7MF3 - chains D and H of the 8 polymer chains in the assembly; structure by electron microscopy, 3.40 A resolution.

== Chain D ==
Molecule: Myosin regulatory light chain 2, smooth muscle major isoform
From: Gallus gallus
UniProtKB: P02612 (MLRM_CHICK); residues 1-171 here correspond to UniProt positions 2-172 (UniProt number = residue number + 1)
Sequence (171 residues; numbered 1 to 171; the number before each row is that of its first residue):
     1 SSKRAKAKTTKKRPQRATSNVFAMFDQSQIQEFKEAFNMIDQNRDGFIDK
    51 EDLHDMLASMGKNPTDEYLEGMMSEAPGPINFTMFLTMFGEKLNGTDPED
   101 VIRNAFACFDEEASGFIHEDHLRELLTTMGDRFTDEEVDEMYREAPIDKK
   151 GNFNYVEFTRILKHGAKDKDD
Unresolved in the structure: 1-13
Ion coordination: Mg2+: D45, F47, D49, D52
Curated features (UniProtKB/Swiss-Prot):
  - binding site (Ca(2+)): D41, N43, D45, D52
  - modified residue: S1 (N-acetylserine)
Reported in the primary citation:
  - post-translational modification sites: S19 (citing earlier work)

== Chain H ==
Molecule: Myosin-11
From: Gallus gallus
UniProtKB: P10587 (MYH11_CHICK); numbering as in UniProt (aligned over 2-1979)
Sequence (1978 residues; row label = number of the first residue in the row):
     2 SQKPLSDDEKFLFVDKNFVNNPLAQADWSAKKLVWVPSEKHGFEAASIKE
    52 EKGDEVTVELQENGKKVTLSKDDIQKMNPPKFSKVEDMAELTCLNEASVL
   102 HNLRERYFSGLIYTYSGLFCVVINPYKQLPIYSEKIIDMYKGKKRHEMPP
   152 HIYAIADTAYRSMLQDREDQSILCTGESGAGKTENTKKVIQYLAVVASSH
   202 KGKKDTSITQGPSFSYGELEKQLLQANPILEAFGNAKTVKNDNSSRFGKF
   252 IRINFDVTGYIVGANIETYLLEKSRAIRQAKDERTFHIFYYLIAGASEQM
   302 RNDLLLEGFNNYTFLSNGHVPIPAQQDDEMFQETLEAMTIMGFTEEEQTS
   352 ILRVVSSVLQLGNIVFKKERNTDQASMPDNTAAQKVCHLMGINVTDFTRS
   402 ILTPRIKVGRDVVQKAQTKEQADFAIEALAKAKFERLFRWILTRVNKALD
   452 KTKRQGASFLGILDIAGFEIFEINSFEQLCINYTNEKLQQLFNHTMFILE
   502 QEEYQREGIEWNFIDFGLDLQPCIELIERPTNPPGVLALLDEECWFPKAT
   552 DTSFVEKLIQEQGNHAKFQKSKQLKDKTEFCILHYAGKVTYNASAWLTKN
   602 MDPLNDNVTSLLNQSSDKFVADLWKDVDRIVGLDQMAKMTESSLPSASKT
   652 KKGMFRTVGQLYKEQLTKLMTTLRNTNPNFVRCIIPNHEKRAGKLDAHLV
   702 LEQLRCNGVLEGIRICRQGFPNRIVFQEFRQRYEILAANAIPKGFMDGKQ
   752 ACILMIKALELDPNLYRIGQSKIFFRTGVLAHLEEERDLKITDVIIAFQA
   802 QCRGYLARKAFAKRQQQLTAMKVIQRNCAAYLKLRNWQWWRLFTKVKPLL
   852 QVTRQEEEMQAKDEELQRTKERQQKAEAELKELEQKHTQLCEEKNLLQEK
   902 LQAETELYAEAEEMRVRLAAKKQELEEILHEMEARIEEEEERSQQLQAEK
   952 KKMQQQMLDLEEQLEEEEAARQKLQLEKVTADGKIKKMEDDILIMEDQNN
  1002 KLTKERKLLEERVSDLTTNLAEEEEKAKNLTKLKNKHESMISELEVRLKK
  1052 EEKSRQELEKIKRKLEGESSDLHEQIAELQAQIAELKAQLAKKEEELQAA
  1102 LARLEDETSQKNNALKKIRELESHISDLQEDLESEKAARNKAEKQKRDLS
  1152 EELEALKTELEDTLDTTATQQELRAKREQEVTVLKRALEEETRTHEAQVQ
  1202 EMRQKHTQAVEELTEQLEQFKRAKANLDKTKQTLEKDNADLANEIRSLSQ
  1252 AKQDVEHKKKKLEVQLQDLQSKYSDGERVRTELNEKVHKLQIEVENVTSL
  1302 LNEAESKNIKLTKDVATLGSQLQDTQELLQEETRQKLNVTTKLRQLEDDK
  1352 NSLQEQLDEEVEAKQNLERHISTLTIQLSDSKKKLQEFTATVETMEEGKK
  1402 KLQREIESLTQQFEEKAASYDKLEKTKNRLQQELDDLVVDLDNQRQLVSN
  1452 LEKKQKKFDQMLAEEKNISSKYADERDRAEAEAREKETKALSLARALEEA
  1502 LEAKEELERTNKMLKAEMEDLVSSKDDVGKNVHELEKSKRTLEQQVEEMK
  1552 TQLEELEDELQAAEDAKLRLEVNMQAMKSQFERDLQARDEQNEEKRRQLL
  1602 KQLHEHETELEDERKQRALAAAAKKKLEVDVKDLESQVDSANKAREEAIK
  1652 QLRKLQAQMKDYQRDLDDARAAREEIFATARENEKKAKNLEAELIQLQED
  1702 LAAAERARKQADLEKEEMAEELASANSGRTSLQDEKRRLEARIAQLEEEL
  1752 DEEHSNIETMSDRMRKAVQQAEQLNNELATERATAQKNENARQQLERQNK
  1802 ELRSKLQEMEGAVKSKFKSTIAALEAKIASLEEQLEQEAREKQAAAKTLR
  1852 QKDKKLKDALLQVEDERKQAEQYKDQAEKGNLRLKQLKRQLEEAEEESQR
  1902 INANRRKLQRELDEATESNDALGREVAALKSKLRRGNEPVSFAPPRRSGG
  1952 RRVIENATDGGEEEIDGRDGDFNGKASE
Unresolved in the structure: 2-1412, 1624-1979
Curated features (UniProtKB/Swiss-Prot):
  - region (Actin-binding): L667 to H689, R768 to A782
  - binding site (ATP): G177 to T184
  - modified residue: S2 (Blocked amino end (Ser)), K128 (N6,N6,N6-trimethyllysine)
Reported in the primary citation:
  - binding site for phosphate ion: S179, S245

== How chain D and chain H interact ==
Contacting residue pairs (12; chain D residue first):
  P14(D) - E1555(H)
  P14(D) - E1558(H)
  Q15(D) - K1551(H)
  Q15(D) - E1555(H)
  R16(D) - E1555(H)  hydrogen bond (backbone-side chain)
  S19(D) - T1552(H)
  M24(D) - D1559(H)
  D97(D) - R1570(H)  salt bridge
  V101(D) - R1570(H)
  N104(D) - N1574(H)  hydrogen bond
  C108(D) - V1573(H)  hydrophobic
  E111(D) - R1584(H)  salt bridge
Also at the interface, not in a pair above, chain D (12 interface residues in all): A17, N94
Also at the interface, not in a pair above, chain H (11 interface residues in all): E1548, Q1562
From the paper, about this interface:
  - interface residues, chain D: N104(D), E111(D)
  - interface residues, chain H: D1559(H), N1574(H), R1584(H)

== Overview ==
12 residues of chain D and 11 residues of chain H are in contact, with 2 hydrogen bonds and 2 salt bridges.
Polar pairs include D97(D)-R1570(H), E111(D)-R1584(H) and R16(D)-E1555(H). From the paper: a binding site for
phosphate ion at S179(H) and S245(H); interface residues N104(D), E111(D) and D1559(H) among others.
Chain D is Myosin regulatory light chain 2, smooth muscle major isoform and chain H is Myosin-11, both from
Gallus gallus; the structure, Structure of the autoinhibited state of smooth muscle myosin-2, was determined
by electron microscopy.
